3WUW - chains A and C of the 4 polymer chains in the assembly; structure by X-ray diffraction, 2.00 A resolution.

Chain A:
Molecule: HLA class I histocompatibility antigen, B-57 alpha chain
Source organism: Homo sapiens
Notes: fragment: HLA-B*57:01 extracellular domain
Reference sequence: P18465 (1B57_HUMAN); residues 1-275 here correspond to UniProt positions 25-299 (UniProt number = residue number + 24)
Sequence (275 residues; each row starts with the number of its first residue):
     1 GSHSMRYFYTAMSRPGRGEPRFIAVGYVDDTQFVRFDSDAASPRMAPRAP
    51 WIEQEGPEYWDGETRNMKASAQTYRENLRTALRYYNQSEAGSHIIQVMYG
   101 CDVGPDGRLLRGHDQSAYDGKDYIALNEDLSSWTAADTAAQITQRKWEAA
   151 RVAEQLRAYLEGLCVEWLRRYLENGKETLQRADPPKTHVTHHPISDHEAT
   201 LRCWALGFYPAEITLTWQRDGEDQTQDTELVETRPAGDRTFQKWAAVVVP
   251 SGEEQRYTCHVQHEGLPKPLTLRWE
Differences from the reference sequence: engineered mutation Thr80 (Ile104 in P18465)
Disulfide bonds: Cys101-Cys164, Cys203-Cys259
From the paper describing this entry:
  - contacts within the chain: Asn77-Thr80 (water-mediated contact)
  - mutagenesis - I80T: decreased binding to Killer cell immunoglobulin-like receptor 3DL1

Chain C:
Molecule: Peptide
Sequence (9 residues; each row starts with the number of its first residue):
     1 LSSPVTKSF

Chain A / chain C interface:
Residue-residue contacts - 36 pairs, chain A then chain C:
  Met5(A) with Leu1(C)
  Tyr7(A) with Leu1(C), hydrogen bond (side chain-backbone); Ser2(C), hydrogen bond (side chain-backbone)
  Tyr59(A) with Leu1(C), hydrophobic
  Glu63(A) with Leu1(C); Ser2(C), hydrogen bond
  Asn66(A) with Ser2(C), hydrogen bond; Ser3(C), hydrogen bond (side chain-backbone); Pro4(C)
  Met67(A) with Ser2(C)
  Thr73(A) with Lys7(C)
  Tyr74(A) with Lys7(C)
  Asn77(A) with Lys7(C), hydrogen bond (side chain-backbone); Ser8(C); Phe9(C), hydrogen bond (side chain-backbone)
  Thr80(A) with Phe9(C)
  Tyr84(A) with Phe9(C), hydrogen bond (side chain-backbone)
  Ile95(A) with Phe9(C), hydrophobic
  Tyr99(A) with Ser2(C); Ser3(C), hydrogen bond (side chain-backbone)
  Asp114(A) with Lys7(C), salt bridge
  Tyr123(A) with Phe9(C), hydrophobic
  Thr143(A) with Phe9(C), hydrogen bond (side chain-backbone)
  Lys146(A) with Phe9(C), hydrogen bond (side chain-backbone)
  Trp147(A) with Lys7(C); Ser8(C), hydrogen bond (side chain-backbone); Phe9(C), hydrophobic
  Val152(A) with Lys7(C)
  Gln155(A) with Val5(C)
  Leu156(A) with Val5(C)
  Tyr159(A) with Leu1(C), hydrogen bond (side chain-backbone); Ser2(C); Ser3(C); Pro4(C)
  Trp167(A) with Leu1(C)
  Tyr171(A) with Leu1(C), hydrogen bond (side chain-backbone)
Also at the interface, not in a pair above, chain A (29 interface residues in all): Tyr9, Met45, Ser116, Trp133, Leu163
Also at the interface, not in a pair above, chain C (9 interface residues in all): Thr6

Overview:
29 residues of chain A face 9 of chain C across their interface; the contacts include 14 hydrogen bonds and 1
salt bridge. Among the polar pairs are Asp114(A)-Lys7(C), Tyr7(A)-Leu1(C) and Tyr7(A)-Ser2(C). The paper
reports that I80T of chain A reduces binding to Killer cell immunoglobulin-like receptor 3DL1; contacts within
the chain involving Thr80(A) and Asn77(A).
Chain A is HLA class I histocompatibility antigen, B-57 alpha chain (Homo sapiens) and chain C is Peptide; the
structure, KIR3DL1 in complex with HLA-B*57:01.I80T, was determined by X-ray diffraction.
